Entry 6JEG (X-ray diffraction, 2.98 A resolution); this record covers chains A and B.

Chain A (and B):
Protein: Gelsolin
Source organism: Homo sapiens
Notes: chain B of this document is another copy of the same molecule, construct and numbering; everything in this record applies to it too
Reference sequence: P06396 (GELS_HUMAN); residues 27-755 here correspond to UniProt positions 54-782 (UniProt number = residue number + 27)
Chain sequence (729 residues; each row starts with the number of its first residue):
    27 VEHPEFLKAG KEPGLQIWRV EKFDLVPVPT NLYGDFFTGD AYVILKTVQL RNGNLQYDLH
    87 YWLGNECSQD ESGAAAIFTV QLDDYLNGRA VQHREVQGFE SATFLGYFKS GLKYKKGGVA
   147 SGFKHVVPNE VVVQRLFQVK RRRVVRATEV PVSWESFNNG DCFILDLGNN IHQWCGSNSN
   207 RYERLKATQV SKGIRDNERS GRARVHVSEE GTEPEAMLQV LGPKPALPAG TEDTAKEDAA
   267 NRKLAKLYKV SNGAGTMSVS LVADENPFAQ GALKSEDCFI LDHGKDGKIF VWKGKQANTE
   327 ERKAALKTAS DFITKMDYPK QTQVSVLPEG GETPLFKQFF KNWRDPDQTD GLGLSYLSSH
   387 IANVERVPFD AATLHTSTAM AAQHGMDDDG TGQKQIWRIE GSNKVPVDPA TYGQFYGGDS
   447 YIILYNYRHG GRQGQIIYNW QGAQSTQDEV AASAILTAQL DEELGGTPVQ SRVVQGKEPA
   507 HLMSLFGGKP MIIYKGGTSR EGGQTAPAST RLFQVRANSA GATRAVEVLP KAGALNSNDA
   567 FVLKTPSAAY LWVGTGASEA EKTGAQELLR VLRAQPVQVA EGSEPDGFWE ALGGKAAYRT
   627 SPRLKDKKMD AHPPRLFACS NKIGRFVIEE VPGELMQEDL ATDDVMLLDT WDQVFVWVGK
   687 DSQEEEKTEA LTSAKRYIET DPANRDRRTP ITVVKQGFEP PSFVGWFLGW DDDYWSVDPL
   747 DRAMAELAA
Unresolved in the structure: 258-263, 279-281, 372-377 (chain B: 27, 258-263, 278-281)
Sequence notes: engineered mutation Arg167 (Gly194 in P06396)
Swiss-Prot annotation at these positions:
  - region: Asp96 to Gly99 (Actin-actin interfilament contact point)
  - binding site (Ca(2+)): Gly65, Asp66, Glu97, Asp109, Gly114, Ala116, Val145, Gly186, Asp187, Glu209, Asp259, Glu302, Asp303, Glu327, Gly444, Asp445, Glu475, Asp487, Gly492, Pro494 and 7 more in UniProt
  - binding site (a 1,2-diacyl-sn-glycero-3-phospho-(1D-myo-inositol-4,5-bisphosphate)): Lys135 to Lys142, Arg161 to Lys166, Arg168, Arg169
  - modified residue: Tyr59 (Phosphotyrosine), Tyr382 (Phosphotyrosine), Tyr438 (Phosphotyrosine), Lys557 (N6-acetyllysine), Tyr576 (Phosphotyrosine), Tyr624 (Phosphotyrosine), Thr715 (Phosphothreonine)
Reported in the primary citation:
  - contacts within the chain: Arg168-Asp669, Arg169-Asp670
  - mutagenesis - G167R (4 deg): decreased stability in response to In the absence of calcium
  - disease-associated variants - G167R, N184K, P432R, A551P (citing earlier work)

How chain A and chain B interact:
Pairs across the interface (26):
  Gln419(A) with Arg77(B); Leu378(B); Asp632(B)
  Lys420(A) with Asp376(B), salt bridge; Gly377(B), hydrogen bond (backbone-backbone); Leu378(B)
  Gln421(A) with Asn78(B); Gly377(B); Leu378(B), hydrogen bond (side chain-backbone)
  Trp423(A) with Asn78(B), hydrogen bond (side chain-backbone)
  Pro435(A) with Asp373(B); Asp376(B)
  Tyr438(A) with Asp376(B); Gly377(B)
  Leu450(A) with Leu378(B), hydrophobic
  Asn452(A) with Leu378(B)
  Arg454(A) with Pro394(B); Thr399(B); Met406(B)
  Gly456(A) with Asp396(B)
  Gly457(A) with Thr399(B)
  Gln459(A) with Glu391(B), hydrogen bond; Arg392(B); Val393(B); Pro394(B)
  Glu489(A) with Gln75(B)
Interface residues without a listed pair, chain A (15 interface residues in all): His401, Pro432
Interface residues without a listed pair, chain B (18 interface residues in all): Gly79, Asn80, Lys633

Summary:
15 residues of chain A face 18 of chain B across their interface, with 4 hydrogen bonds and 1 salt bridge.
Polar pairs include Lys420(A)-Asp376(B), Gln421(A)-Leu378(B) and Trp423(A)-Asn78(B). From the paper: G167R of
chain A reduces stability in response to In the absence of calcium; contacts within the chain involving
Arg168(A), Asp669(A) and Arg169(A) among others.
Both chains are Gelsolin (Homo sapiens). Entry 6JEG (Crystal structure of calcium free human gelsolin amyloid
mutant G167R) was determined by X-ray diffraction together with 6JCO and 6JEH from the same study.
